PDB entry 8I9Q | electron microscopy, 4.22 A resolution (low resolution: residue-level contacts below are approximate; hydrogen-bond / salt-bridge calls are withheld) | chains D and Q

# Chain D
Molecule: T-complex protein 1 subunit delta
From: Homo sapiens
UniProtKB: P50991 (TCPD_HUMAN); numbering as in UniProt (aligned over 1-539)
Amino-acid sequence (539 residues; numbered 1 to 539; the number before each row is that of its first residue):
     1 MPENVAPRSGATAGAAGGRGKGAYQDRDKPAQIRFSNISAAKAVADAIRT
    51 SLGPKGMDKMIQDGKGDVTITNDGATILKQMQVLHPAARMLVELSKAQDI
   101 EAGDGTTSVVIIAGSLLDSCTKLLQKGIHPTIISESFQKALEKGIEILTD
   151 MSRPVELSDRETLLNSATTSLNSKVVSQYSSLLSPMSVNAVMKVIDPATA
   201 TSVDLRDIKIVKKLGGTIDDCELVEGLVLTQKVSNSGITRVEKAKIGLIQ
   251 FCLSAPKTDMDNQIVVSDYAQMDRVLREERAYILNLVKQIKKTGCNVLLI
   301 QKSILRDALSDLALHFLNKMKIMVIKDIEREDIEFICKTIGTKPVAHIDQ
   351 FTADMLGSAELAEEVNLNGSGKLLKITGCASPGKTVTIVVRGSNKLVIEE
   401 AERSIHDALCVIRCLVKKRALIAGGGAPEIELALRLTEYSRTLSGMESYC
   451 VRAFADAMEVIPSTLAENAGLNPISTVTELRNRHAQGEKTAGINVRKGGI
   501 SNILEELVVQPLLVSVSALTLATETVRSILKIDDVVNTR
Not modelled in the structure: 1-25, 534-539
Swiss-Prot annotation at these positions:
  - binding site (ADP): Gly53, Gly105, Thr106, Thr107, Ser108, Asn172, Ser173, Lys174, Gly425, Gln510
  - binding site (ATP): Gly53, Gly105, Thr106, Lys174
  - binding site (Mg(2+)): Asp104
  - modified residue: Arg19 (Omega-N-methylarginine), Lys21 (N6-acetyllysine), Ser36 (Phosphoserine), Ser184 (Phosphoserine), Ser202 (Phosphoserine), Lys288 (N6-acetyllysine), Lys302 (N6-acetyllysine), Lys319 (N6-acetyllysine), Lys326 (N6-acetyllysine), Ser444 (Phosphoserine)

# Chain Q
Molecule: Phosducin-like protein 3
From: Homo sapiens
UniProtKB: Q9H2J4 (PDCL3_HUMAN); residues 1-239 here = UniProt positions 1-239
Amino-acid sequence (239 residues; row label = number of the first residue in the row):
     1 MQDPNADTEWNDILRKKGILPPKESLKELEEEAEEEQRILQQSVVKTYED
    51 MTLEELEDHEDEFNEEDERAIEMYRRRRLAEWKATKLKNKFGEVLEISGK
   101 DYVQEVTKAGEGLWVILHLYKQGIPLCALINQHLSGLARKFPDVKFIKAI
   151 STTCIPNYPDRNLPTIFVYLEGDIKAQFIGPLVFGGMNLTRDELEWKLSE
   201 SGAIMTDLEENPKKPIEDVLLSSVRRSVLMKRDSDSEGD
Not modelled in the structure: 1-65, 233-239
Swiss-Prot annotation at these positions:
  - region (Interaction with XIAP): Ile97 to Gly99, Thr153 to Ile155
  - modified residue: Met1 (N-acetylmethionine), Ser43 (Phosphoserine), Ser234 (Phosphoserine), Ser236 (Phosphoserine)
  - mutagenesis: Met1 (Loss of acetylation. Increases protein stability)

# How chain D and chain Q interact
Contacting residue pairs (10; chain D residue first):
  Gln271(D) - Trp82(Q)
  Met272(D) - Leu79(Q)
  Leu276(D) - Leu79(Q)
  Glu279(D) - Tyr74(Q)
  Glu279(D) - Arg78(Q)
  Glu279(D) - Leu79(Q)
  Arg280(D) - Tyr74(Q)
  Leu312(D) - Tyr74(Q)
  Leu312(D) - Arg78(Q)
  His315(D) - Ala70(Q)
Interface residues without a listed pair, chain D (8 interface residues in all): Val266
Interface residues without a listed pair, chain Q (8 interface residues in all): Ile71, Arg75, Lys86
From the paper, about this interface:
  - interface residues, chain Q: Arg75(Q)

# Overview
Chain D and chain Q each contribute 8 residues to their interface. From UniProt: 10 ADP-binding residues, 4
ATP-binding residues and Mg2+-binding residue Asp104(D) on chain D; one mutagenesis site on chain Q. The paper
reports the interface residue Arg75(Q).
Chain D is T-complex protein 1 subunit delta and chain Q is Phosducin-like protein 3, both from Homo sapiens;
the structure, The focused refinement of CCT4-PhLP2A from TRiC-PhLP2A complex in the open state, was
determined by electron microscopy (same publication as 8I6J).
